PDB entry 8IAS | X-ray diffraction, 2.00 A resolution | chains A and C of the 4 polymer chains in the assembly

Chain A:
Molecule: Pyruvate kinase
Source organism: Streptococcus pneumoniae R6
UniProt: Q8DQ84 (Q8DQ84_STRR6); residue numbers follow UniProt; this construct covers 1-501
Chain sequence (521 residues; row label = number of the first residue in the row; numbers below 1 keep their minus sign (Met-19 is residue -19)):
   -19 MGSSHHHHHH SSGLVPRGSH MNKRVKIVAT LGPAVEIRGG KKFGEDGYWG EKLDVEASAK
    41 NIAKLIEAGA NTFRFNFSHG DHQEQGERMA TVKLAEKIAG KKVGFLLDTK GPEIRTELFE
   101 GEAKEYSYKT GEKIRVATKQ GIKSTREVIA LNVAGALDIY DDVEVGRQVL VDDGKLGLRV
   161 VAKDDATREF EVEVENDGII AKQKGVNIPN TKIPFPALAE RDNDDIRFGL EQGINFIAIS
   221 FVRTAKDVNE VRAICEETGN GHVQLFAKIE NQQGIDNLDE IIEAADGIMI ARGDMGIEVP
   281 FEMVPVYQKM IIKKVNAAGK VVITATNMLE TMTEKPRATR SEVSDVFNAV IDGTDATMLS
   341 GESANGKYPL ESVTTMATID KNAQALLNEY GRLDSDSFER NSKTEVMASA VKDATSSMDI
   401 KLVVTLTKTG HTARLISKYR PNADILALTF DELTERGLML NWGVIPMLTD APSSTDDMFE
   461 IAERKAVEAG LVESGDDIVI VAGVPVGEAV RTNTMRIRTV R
Unresolved in the structure: -19 to 1
Construct notes: initiating methionine (-19); expression tag (-18 to 0)
Reported in the primary citation:
  - catalytic residues: Arg54, Lys248 (proposed by the authors, not directly observed)
  - mutagenesis - A218V (300-fold), K408E/H411N: decreased catalytic activity
  - mutagenesis - T407A: decreased catalytic activity on in the absence of FBP
  - mutagenesis - S382A/T384A: abolished growth

Chain C:
Molecule: Pyruvate kinase
Source organism: Streptococcus pneumoniae R6
UniProt: Q8DQ84 (Q8DQ84_STRR6); residues 21-521 here correspond to UniProt positions 1-501 (UniProt number = residue number - 20)
Chain sequence (521 residues; numbered 1 to 521; the number before each row is that of its first residue):
     1 MGSSHHHHHH SSGLVPRGSH MNKRVKIVAT LGPAVEIRGG KKFGEDGYWG EKLDVEASAK
    61 NIAKLIEAGA NTFRFNFSHG DHQEQGERMA TVKLAEKIAG KKVGFLLDTK GPEIRTELFE
   121 GEAKEYSYKT GEKIRVATKQ GIKSTREVIA LNVAGALDIY DDVEVGRQVL VDDGKLGLRV
   181 VAKDDATREF EVEVENDGII AKQKGVNIPN TKIPFPALAE RDNDDIRFGL EQGINFIAIS
   241 FVRTAKDVNE VRAICEETGN GHVQLFAKIE NQQGIDNLDE IIEAADGIMI ARGDMGIEVP
   301 FEMVPVYQKM IIKKVNAAGK VVITATNMLE TMTEKPRATR SEVSDVFNAV IDGTDATMLS
   361 GESANGKYPL ESVTTMATID KNAQALLNEY GRLDSDSFER NSKTEVMASA VKDATSSMDI
   421 KLVVTLTKTG HTARLISKYR PNADILALTF DELTERGLML NWGVIPMLTD APSSTDDMFE
   481 IAERKAVEAG LVESGDDIVI VAGVPVGEAV RTNTMRIRTV R
Unresolved in the structure: 1-21
Construct notes: initiating methionine (1); expression tag (2-20)

Chain A / chain C interface:
Pairs across the interface (65; chain A residue first):
  Asp153(A) - Arg337(C)  hydrogen bond (backbone-side chain)
  Lys155(A) - Arg337(C)
  Arg272(A) - Arg340(C)  hydrogen bond (backbone-side chain)
  Gly273(A) - Arg340(C)  hydrogen bond (backbone-side chain)
  Gly276(A) - Arg340(C)
  Ile277(A) - Arg340(C)
  Phe281(A) - Val343(C)
  Phe281(A) - Ile379(C)  hydrophobic
  Glu282(A) - Thr378(C)
  Glu282(A) - Asn382(C)
  Met283(A) - Asn382(C)
  Pro285(A) - Val343(C)  hydrophobic
  Pro285(A) - Phe347(C)  hydrophobic
  Val286(A) - Phe347(C)  hydrophobic
  Val286(A) - Asn382(C)
  Lys289(A) - Phe347(C)
  Lys289(A) - Asn348(C)  hydrogen bond
  Lys289(A) - Tyr390(C)
  Lys289(A) - Arg392(C)
  Met290(A) - Tyr390(C)
  Lys293(A) - Glu389(C)
  Asn307(A) - Arg340(C)
  Asn307(A) - Ser341(C)  hydrogen bond (backbone-side chain)
  Met308(A) - Ser341(C)
  Arg317(A) - Asp173(C)  hydrogen bond (side chain-backbone)
  Arg317(A) - Gly174(C)  hydrogen bond (side chain-backbone)
  Arg317(A) - Lys175(C)
  Arg320(A) - Arg292(C)  hydrogen bond (side chain-backbone)
  Arg320(A) - Gly293(C)  hydrogen bond (side chain-backbone)
  Arg320(A) - Gly296(C)
  Arg320(A) - Ile297(C)
  Arg320(A) - Asn327(C)
  Ser321(A) - Asn327(C)  hydrogen bond (side chain-backbone)
  Ser321(A) - Met328(C)
  Ser321(A) - Ser341(C)
  Ser321(A) - Glu342(C)
  Ser321(A) - Asp345(C)  hydrogen bond
  Glu322(A) - Ser341(C)
  Val323(A) - Phe301(C)
  Val323(A) - Pro305(C)  hydrophobic
  Ser324(A) - Asp345(C)  hydrogen bond
  Asp325(A) - Ser341(C)  hydrogen bond
  Asp325(A) - Ser344(C)  hydrogen bond
  Phe327(A) - Glu302(C)
  Phe327(A) - Pro305(C)  hydrophobic
  Phe327(A) - Val306(C)  hydrophobic
  Phe327(A) - Lys309(C)
  Asn328(A) - Lys309(C)  hydrogen bond
  Asn328(A) - Asn348(C)
  Asn328(A) - Arg392(C)  hydrogen bond
  Ile331(A) - Arg392(C)
  Asp332(A) - Arg392(C)  salt bridge
  Thr355(A) - Phe301(C)
  Thr358(A) - Glu302(C)
  Ile359(A) - Phe301(C)  hydrophobic
  Asn362(A) - Glu302(C)
  Asn362(A) - Met303(C)
  Asn362(A) - Val306(C)
  Leu366(A) - Val306(C)  hydrophobic
  Glu369(A) - Lys313(C)  salt bridge
  Tyr370(A) - Lys309(C)
  Tyr370(A) - Met310(C)
  Tyr370(A) - Lys313(C)
  Arg372(A) - Glu389(C)  salt bridge
  Arg372(A) - Tyr390(C)
Also at the interface, not in a pair above, chain A (36 interface residues in all): Gly154
Also at the interface, not in a pair above, chain C (35 interface residues in all): Ile351, Thr375, Leu386
The authors on this interface:
  - pairs named by the authors: Ser341(C)-Asp325(A) (hydrogen bond)

In short:
36 residues of chain A face 35 of chain C across their interface, with 16 hydrogen bonds and 3 salt bridges.
Polar pairs include Asp332(A)-Arg392(C), Glu369(A)-Lys313(C) and Arg372(A)-Glu389(C). The authors report a
hydrogen bond between Ser341(C) and Asp325(A). The paper reports catalytic residues Arg54(A) and Lys248(A);
A218V and K408E/H411N of chain A reduce catalytic activity; 4 substitutions were tested in all.
Chain A and chain C are both Pyruvate kinase (Streptococcus pneumoniae R6); the structure, Crystal structure
of Streptococcus pneumoniae pyruvate kinase, was determined by X-ray diffraction together with 8IAT, 8IAU,
8IAV, 8IAW and 8IAX from the same study.
